PDB entry 6FQ5 | electron microscopy, 3.80 A resolution | chains G and I of the 10 polymer chains in the assembly

[Chain G]
Molecule: Histone H2A
Source organism: Xenopus laevis
UniProt: Q6AZJ8 (Q6AZJ8_XENLA); residues 9-118 here correspond to UniProt positions 10-119 (UniProt number = residue number + 1)
Sequence (110 residues; row label = number of the first residue in the row):
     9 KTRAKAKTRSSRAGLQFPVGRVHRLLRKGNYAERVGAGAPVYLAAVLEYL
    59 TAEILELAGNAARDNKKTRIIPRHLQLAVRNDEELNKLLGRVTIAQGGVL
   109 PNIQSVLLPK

[Chain I]
Molecule: 147-nt DNA strand
Source organism: synthetic construct
Sequence (147 nucleotides; numbered -73 to 73; the number before each row is that of its first residue; numbers below 1 keep their minus sign (DA-73 is residue -73)):
   -73 ACAGGATGTATATATCTGACACGTGCCTGGAGACTAGGGAGTAATCCCCT
   -23 TGGCGGTTAAAACGCGGGGGACAGCGCGTACGTGCGTTTAAGCGGTGCTA
    27 GAGCTGTCTACGACCAATTGAGCGGCCTCGGCACCGGGATTCTCCAG

[How chain G and chain I interact]
Pairs across the interface - 13 pairs, chain G then chain I:
  Arg29(G) - DG48(I)  hydrogen bond to the phosphate
  Arg29(G) - DC49(I)  salt bridge to the phosphate
  His31(G) - DA39(I)  salt bridge to the phosphate
  Arg42(G) - DC37(I)  base contact
  Arg42(G) - DG38(I)  hydrogen bond to the sugar
  Arg42(G) - DA39(I)  phosphate contact
  Val43(G) - DG38(I)  sugar contact
  Val43(G) - DA39(I)  hydrogen bond to the phosphate
  Gly44(G) - DG38(I)  phosphate contact
  Ala45(G) - DG38(I)  hydrogen bond to the phosphate
  Lys75(G) - DC58(I)  salt bridge to the phosphate
  Arg77(G) - DG57(I)  phosphate contact
  Arg77(G) - DC58(I)  salt bridge to the phosphate
Interface residues without a listed pair, chain G (11 interface residues in all): Thr16, Glu41, Thr76
Interface residues without a listed pair, chain I (8 interface residues in all): DA47

[Overview]
11 residues of chain G and 8 residues of chain I are in contact, with 4 hydrogen bonds and 4 salt bridges.
Among the polar pairs are Arg42(G)-DG38(I), Arg29(G)-DG48(I) and Val43(G)-DA39(I).
Here chain G is Histone H2A (Xenopus laevis) and chain I is a 147-nt DNA strand (synthetic construct). Entry
6FQ5 (Class 1 : canonical nucleosome) was determined by electron microscopy, deposited together with 6FQ6 and
6FQ8.
